PDB entry 8VRL | electron microscopy, 3.33 A resolution | chains M and A of the 32 polymer chains in the assembly

Chain M:
Protein: 50S ribosomal protein L15
Organism: Mycolicibacterium smegmatis MC2 155
Reference sequence: A0QSG8 (A0QSG8_MYCS2); residue numbers follow UniProt; this construct covers 1-147
Amino-acid sequence (147 residues; each row starts with the number of its first residue):
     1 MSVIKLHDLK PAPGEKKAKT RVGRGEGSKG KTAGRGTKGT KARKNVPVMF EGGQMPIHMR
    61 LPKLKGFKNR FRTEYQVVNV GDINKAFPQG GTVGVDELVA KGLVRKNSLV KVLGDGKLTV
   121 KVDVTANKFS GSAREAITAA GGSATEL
Not modelled in the structure: 1-2

Chain A:
Molecule: 23S ribosomal RNA
Organism: Mycolicibacterium smegmatis MC2 155
Sequence (3120 nucleotides; numbered 1 to 3120; the number before each row is that of its first residue):
     1 UAAGUGUUUA AGGGCGCAUG GUGGAUGCCU UGGCACUGGG AGCCGAUGAA GGACGUAGGA
    61 GGCUGCGAUA AGCCUCGGGG AGCUGUCAAC CGAGCGUUGA UCCGAGGAUG UCCGAAUGGG
   121 GAAACCCGGC ACGAGUGAUG UCGUGUCACC AGGCGCUGAA UAUAUAGGCG UCUGGGGGGA
   181 ACGCGGGGAA GUGAAACAUC UCAGUACCCG UAGGAAGAGA AAACAAAAUG UGAUUCCGUG
   241 AGUAGUGGCG AGCGAAAGCG GAGGAUGGCU AAACCGUAUG CAUGUGAUAC CGGGUAGGGG
   301 UUGUGUGUGC GGGGUUGUGG GACCUAUCUU UCCGGCUCUA CCUGGCUGGA GGGCAGUGAG
   361 AAAAUGUUGU GGUUAGCGGA AAUGGCUUGG GAUGGCCUGC CGUAGACGGU GAGAGCCCGG
   421 UACGUGAAAA CCCGACGUCU GUCUUGAUGG UGUUCCCGAG UAGCAGCGGG CCCGUGGAAU
   481 CUGCUGUGAA UCUGCCGGGA CCACCCGGUA AGCCUGAAUA CUUCCCAGUG ACCGAUAGCG
   541 GAUUAGUACC GUGAGGGAAU GGUGAAAAGU ACCCCGGGAG GGGAGUGAAA GAGUACCUGA
   601 AACCGUGCGC UUACAAUCCG UCAGAGCCCU CGACGUGUCG UGGGGUGAUG GCGUGCCUUU
   661 UGAAGAAUGA GCCUGCGAGU CAGGGACAUG UCGCGAGGUU AACCCGGGUG GGGUAGCCGC
   721 AGCGAAAGCG AGUCUGAAUA GGGCGUAUCC ACACAAGAGU GUGUGGUGUA GUGGUGUGUU
   781 CUGGACCCGA AGCGGAGUGA UCUACCCAUG GCCAGGGUGA AGCGCGGGUA AGACCGCGUG
   841 GAGGCCCGAA CCCACUUAGG UUGAAGACUG AGGGGAUGAG CUGUGGGUAG GGGUGAAAGG
   901 CCAAUCAAAC UCCGUGAUAG CUGGUUCUCC CCGAAAUGCA UUUAGGUGCA GCGUCGCAUG
   961 UUUCUUGCCG GAGGUAGAGC UACUGGAUGG CCGAUGGGCC CCACAGGGUU ACUGACGUCA
  1021 GCCAAACUCC GAAUGCCGGU AAGUCCAAGA GUGCGGCAGU GAGACGGCGG GGGAUAAGCU
  1081 CCGUGCGUCG AGAGGGAAAC AGCCCAGAUC GCCGGCUAAG GCCCCUAAGC GUGUGCUAAG
  1141 UGGAAAAGGA UGUGCAGUCG CGAAGACAAC CAGGAGGUUG GCUUAGAAGC AGCCACCCUU
  1201 GAAAGAGUGC GUAAUAGCUC ACUGGUCAAG UGAUUGUGCG CCGAUAAUGU AGCGGGGCUC
  1261 AAGCACACCG CCGAAGCCGC GGCAGCCAAC GUGUUGGCUG GGUAGGGGAG CGUCCUGCAU
  1321 CCGGUGAAGC CGCCGAGUGA UCGAGUGGUG GAGGGUGUGG GAGUGAGAAU GCAGGCAUGA
  1381 GUAGCGAUUA GGCAAGUGAG AACCUUGCCC GCCGAAAGAC CAAGGGUUCC UGGGCCAGGC
  1441 CAGUCCGCCC AGGGUGAGUC GGGACCUAAG GCGAGGCCGA CAGGCGUAGU CGAUGGACAA
  1501 CGGGUUGAUA UUCCCGUACC CGUGUAUGUG CGUCCAUGAU GAAUCAGCGG UACUAACCAU
  1561 CCAAAACCAC CGUGACCGCA CCUUUCGGGG UGUGGCGUUG GUGGGGCUGC AUGGGACCUU
  1621 CGUUGGUAGU AGUCAAGCGA UGGGGUGACG CAGGAAGGUA GCCGUACCGG UCAGUGGUAA
  1681 UACCGGGGUA AGCCUGUAGG GAGUCAGAUA GGUAAAUCCG UCUGGCAUAU AUCCUGAGAG
  1741 GUGAUGCAUA GCCGAGUGAG GCGAAUUCGG UGAUCCUAUG CUGCCGAGAA AAGCCUCUAG
  1801 CGAGGACAUA CACGGCCCGU ACCCCAAACC AACACAGGUG GUCAGGUAGA GAAUACUAAG
  1861 GCGUACGAGU GAACUAUGGU UAAGGAACUC GGCAAAAUGC CCCCGUAACU UCGGGAGAAG
  1921 GGGGACCCAC AUGGCGUGUA AGCCUUUACG GCCCAAGCGU GAGUGGGUGG CACAAACCAG
  1981 UGAGAAGCGA CUGUUUACUA AAAACACAGG UCCGUGCGAA GUCGCAAGAC GAUGUAUACG
  2041 GACUGACGCC UGCCCGGUGC UGGAAGGUUA AGAGGACCCG UUAACUCCCU UUGGGGGUGA
  2101 AGCGGAGAAU UUAAGCCCCA GUAAACGGCG GUGGUAACUA UAACCAUCCU AAGGUAGCGA
  2161 AAUUCCUUGU CGGGUAAGUU CCGACCUGCA CGAAUGGCGU AACGACUUCU CAACUGUCUC
  2221 AACCAUAGAC UCGGCGAAAU UGCACUACGA GUAAAGAUGC UCGUUACGCG CGGCAGGACG
  2281 AAAAGACCCC GGGACCUUCA CUACAACUUG GUAUUGGUGC UCGAUACGGU UUGUGUAGGA
  2341 UAGGUGGGAG ACUGUGAAGC UCACACGCCA GUGUGGGUGG AGUCGUUGUU GAAAUACCAC
  2401 UCUGAUCGUA UUGGGCCUCU AACCUCGGAC CGUAUAUCCG GUUCAGGGAC AGUGCCUGGU
  2461 GGGUAGUUUA ACUGGGGCGG UUGCCUCCUA AAAUGUAACG GAGGCGCCCA AAGGUUCCCU
  2521 CAACCUGGAC GGCAAUCAGG UGUUGAGUGU AAGUGCACAA GGGAGCUUGA CUGCGAGACG
  2581 GACAUGUCGA GCAGGGACGA AAGUCGGGAC UAGUGAUCCG GCACCUCUGA GUGGAAGGGG
  2641 UGUCGCUCAA CGGAUAAAAG GUACCCCGGG GAUAACAGGC UGAUCUUCCC CAAGAGUCCA
  2701 UAUCGACGGG AUGGUUUGGC ACCUCGAUGU CGGCUCGUCG CAUCCUGGGG CUGGAGCAGG
  2761 UCCCAAGGGU UGGGCUGUUC GCCCAUUAAA GCGGCACGCG AGCUGGGUUU AGAACGUCGU
  2821 GAGACAGUUC GGUCUCUAUC CGCCGCGCGC GUCAGAAGCU UGAGGAAACC UGUCCCUAGU
  2881 ACGAGAGGAC CGGGACGGAC GAACCUCUGG UAUACCAGUU GUCCCACCAG GGGCACGGCU
  2941 GGAUAGCCAC GUUCGGACAG GAUAACCGCU GAAAGCAUCU AAGCGGGAAA CCUCUUCCAA
  3001 GACCAGGCUU CUCACCCUCU AGGAGGGAUA AGGCCCCCCG CAGACCACGG GAUUGAUAGA
  3061 CCAGACCUGG AAGCCUAGUA AUAGGUGCAG GGAACUGGCA CUAACCGGCC GAAAACUUAC
Not modelled in the structure: 1
Residues lining bound ligands: chloramphenicol (CLM): G2285, A2286, A2675, C2676, A2727, U2728, G2729, U2730

Interface between chain M and chain A:
Residue-residue contacts (141):
  Leu6(M) with G1317(A), hydrogen bond to the base
  His7(M) with G1317(A), base contact; C1318(A), hydrogen bond to the sugar; A1319(A), sugar contact; G1357(A), base contact; U1358(A), sugar contact
  Lys10(M) with U1358(A), phosphate contact; G1359(A), phosphate contact
  Pro11(M) with G1359(A), phosphate contact
  Ala12(M) with U691(A), sugar contact
  Pro13(M) with U691(A), sugar contact
  Gly14(M) with G690(A), hydrogen bond to the sugar
  Glu15(M) with G690(A), hydrogen bond to the base; U691(A), hydrogen bond to the sugar; G776(A), sugar contact
  Lys16(M) with G1360(A), salt bridge to the phosphate
  Lys17(M) with G776(A), hydrogen bond to the sugar; U777(A), sugar contact; G1308(A), salt bridge to the phosphate
  Lys19(M) with G778(A), salt bridge to the phosphate
  Thr20(M) with G778(A), hydrogen bond to the phosphate
  Arg21(M) with C927(A), base contact; U1364(A), hydrogen bond to the base; G1365(A), hydrogen bond to the base
  Val22(M) with G679(A), sugar contact
  Gly23(M) with U925(A), hydrogen bond to the sugar; U926(A), phosphate contact
  Arg24(M) with G679(A), salt bridge to the phosphate; U926(A), hydrogen bond to the base; C927(A), base contact; G1365(A), salt bridge to the phosphate
  Gly25(M) with U926(A), phosphate contact; C927(A), phosphate contact; U928(A), phosphate contact
  Glu26(M) with U928(A), hydrogen bond to the phosphate
  Gly27(M) with U928(A), hydrogen bond to the phosphate; C929(A), hydrogen bond to the base
  Lys29(M) with G1306(A), salt bridge to the phosphate
  Gly30(M) with U926(A), phosphate contact
  Lys31(M) with U658(A), salt bridge to the phosphate; U659(A), salt bridge to the phosphate; U925(A), hydrogen bond to the base
  Thr32(M) with G679(A), base contact; U925(A), base contact; G1305(A), phosphate contact
  Ala33(M) with G679(A), base contact
  Gly34(M) with G1305(A), phosphate contact
  Arg35(M) with G679(A), hydrogen bond to the base; C786(A), salt bridge to the phosphate; G1059(A), phosphate contact; G1305(A), hydrogen bond to the phosphate
  Gly36(M) with G1059(A), phosphate contact; G1305(A), hydrogen bond to the phosphate
  Thr37(M) with U1060(A), phosphate contact
  Lys38(M) with U659(A), hydrogen bond to the phosphate; U660(A), salt bridge to the phosphate; U922(A), salt bridge to the phosphate; G923(A), phosphate contact
  Gly39(M) with C921(A), phosphate contact; U947(A), phosphate contact
  Thr40(M) with G920(A), hydrogen bond to the sugar; G946(A), hydrogen bond to the sugar; U947(A), hydrogen bond to the phosphate
  Lys41(M) with U947(A), phosphate contact
  Ala42(M) with C786(A), hydrogen bond to the base
  Arg43(M) with U922(A), base contact; G923(A), hydrogen bond to the base
  Lys44(M) with A919(A), salt bridge to the phosphate; G920(A), salt bridge to the phosphate
  Asn45(M) with U780(A), phosphate contact; C781(A), phosphate contact
  Val46(M) with U947(A), phosphate contact
  Phe50(M) with A195(A), base contact; U947(A), sugar contact; G948(A), sugar contact
  Glu51(M) with G948(A), sugar contact
  Gly52(M) with U941(A), hydrogen bond to the sugar; G946(A), hydrogen bond to the base; U947(A), base contact
  Gly53(M) with U941(A), sugar contact
  Gln54(M) with A940(A), sugar contact; U941(A), sugar contact; G948(A), base contact; A2582(A), hydrogen bond to the base; G2652(A), hydrogen bond to the base
  Met55(M) with A2616(A), base contact; G2652(A), hydrogen bond to the sugar; G2653(A), base contact
  His58(M) with A251(A), phosphate contact
  Met59(M) with G250(A), phosphate contact; U2617(A), hydrogen bond to the sugar
  Arg60(M) with C2583(A), hydrogen bond to the base; A2584(A), sugar contact; A2616(A), hydrogen bond to the sugar; U2617(A), sugar contact; G2652(A), base contact
  Leu61(M) with A2584(A), phosphate contact; U2617(A), sugar contact
  Pro62(M) with U2617(A), sugar contact
  Lys63(M) with C2618(A), hydrogen bond to the phosphate
  Lys65(M) with A725(A), sugar contact; G2640(A), hydrogen bond to the phosphate; U2641(A), salt bridge to the phosphate
  Gly66(M) with A725(A), sugar contact; G2639(A), phosphate contact; G2640(A), hydrogen bond to the phosphate
  Phe67(M) with A725(A), hydrogen bond to the sugar; A726(A), sugar contact; U2628(A), sugar contact; G2638(A), base contact; G2639(A), sugar contact
  Lys68(M) with A244(A), salt bridge to the phosphate; G245(A), phosphate contact
  Asn69(M) with A726(A), phosphate contact; A727(A), phosphate contact; U2628(A), hydrogen bond to the sugar
  Arg70(M) with A244(A), sugar contact
  Phe71(M) with A2630(A), sugar contact
  Arg72(M) with G724(A), base contact; A727(A), salt bridge to the phosphate; G728(A), hydrogen bond to the base
  Gln76(M) with C720(A), base contact
  Val77(M) with A721(A), base contact; G730(A), base contact
  Asn79(M) with A721(A), hydrogen bond to the base
  Arg105(M) with C718(A), base contact; G719(A), base contact; C720(A), base contact
  Lys106(M) with U714(A), hydrogen bond to the sugar; A715(A), salt bridge to the phosphate
  Lys111(M) with G730(A), hydrogen bond to the base
  Leu113(M) with A721(A), base contact; G730(A), base contact; A731(A), phosphate contact
  Gly114(M) with A731(A), hydrogen bond to the phosphate
  Asp115(M) with A721(A), base contact; A731(A), base contact
  Ser130(M) with G730(A), phosphate contact; A731(A), hydrogen bond to the phosphate
  Gly131(M) with G730(A), hydrogen bond to the phosphate
  Ser132(M) with A731(A), phosphate contact
Other interface residues (no listed pair), chain M (77 interface residues in all): Leu9, Ala18, Met49, Ile57, Thr73, Tyr75, Lys101, Gly102
Other interface residues (no listed pair), chain A (88 interface residues in all): C249, G252, U680, C692, G697, C723, C729, C787, A1058, A1304, G1307, G1312, C2619, C2627, G2629

In short:
The interface between chain M and chain A involves 77 residues on one side and 88 on the other, with 44
hydrogen bonds and 17 salt bridges. Polar pairs include Leu6(M)-G1317(A), Glu15(M)-G690(A) and
Arg21(M)-U1364(A). Chain A binds chloramphenicol.
Chain M is 50S ribosomal protein L15 and chain A is 23S ribosomal RNA, both from Mycolicibacterium smegmatis
MC2 155; the structure, Structure of Mycobacterium smegmatis 50S ribosomal subunit bound to HflX and
chloramphenicol:50S-HflX-A-Clm, was determined by electron microscopy (same publication as 8VIO, 8VK0, 8VK7,
8VKI, 8VKW, 8VPK, 8VR4 and 8VR8).
